PDB entry 7UM7 | electron microscopy, 2.75 A resolution | chains C and D of the 5 polymer chains in the assembly

Chain C:
Name: Guanine nucleotide-binding protein G(I)/G(S)/G(T) subunit beta-1
Source organism: Homo sapiens
UniProtKB: P62873 (GBB1_HUMAN); residue numbers follow UniProt; this construct covers 2-340
Sequence (339 residues; each row starts with the number of its first residue):
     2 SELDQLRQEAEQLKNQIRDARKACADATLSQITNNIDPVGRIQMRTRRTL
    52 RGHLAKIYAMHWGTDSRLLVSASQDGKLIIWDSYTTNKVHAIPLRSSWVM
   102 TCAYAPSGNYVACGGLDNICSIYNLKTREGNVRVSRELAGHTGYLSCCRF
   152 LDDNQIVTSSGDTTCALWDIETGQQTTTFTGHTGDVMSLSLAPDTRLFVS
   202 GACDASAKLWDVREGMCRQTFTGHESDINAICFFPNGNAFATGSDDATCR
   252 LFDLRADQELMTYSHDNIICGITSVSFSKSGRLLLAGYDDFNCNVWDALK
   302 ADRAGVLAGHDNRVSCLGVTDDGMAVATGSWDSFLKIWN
Disordered / not traced: 2
Swiss-Prot annotation at these positions:
  - modified residue: Ser2 (N-acetylserine), His266 (Phosphohistidine)
  - natural variant: Leu30 (L30F: In MRD42; uncertain significance), Arg52 (R52G: In MRD42), Gly64 (G64V: In MRD42), Asp76 (D76E: In MRD42; D76G: In MRD42), Gly77 (G77S: In MRD42), Lys78 (K78R: In MRD42), Ile80 (I80N: In MRD42; I80T: In MRD42), His91 (H91R: In MRD42; uncertain significance), Ala92 (A92T: In MRD42), Pro94 (P94S: In MRD42), Leu95 (L95P: In MRD42), Arg96 (R96L: In MRD42), 5 further natural variant entries in UniProt

Chain D:
Name: Guanine nucleotide-binding protein G(I)/G(S)/G(O) subunit gamma-2
Source organism: Homo sapiens
UniProtKB: P59768 (GBG2_HUMAN); residue numbers follow UniProt; this construct covers 1-71
Sequence (71 residues; row label = number of the first residue in the row):
     1 MASNNTASIAQARKLVEQLKMEANIDRIKVSKAAADLMAYCEAHAKEDPL
    51 LTPVPASENPFREKKFFCAIL
Disordered / not traced: 1-10, 62-71
Swiss-Prot annotation at these positions:
  - modified residue: Ala2 (N-acetylalanine), Cys68 (Cysteine methyl ester)
  - lipidation: Cys68 (S-geranylgeranyl cysteine)

How chain C and chain D interact:
Pairs across the interface - 51 pairs, chain C then chain D:
  Ala11(C) with Leu19(D)
  Leu14(C) with Leu19(D), hydrophobic; Lys20(D)
  Ile18(C) with Ala23(D), hydrophobic; Arg27(D)
  Ala24(C) with Lys29(D)
  Cys25(C) with Ile28(D), hydrogen bond (side chain-backbone); Lys29(D); Val30(D)
  Ala26(C) with Val30(D), hydrophobic
  Asp27(C) with Ser31(D), hydrogen bond
  Ala28(C) with Val30(D)
  Leu30(C) with Ala34(D), hydrophobic
  Ile33(C) with Ser31(D); Ala34(D), hydrophobic
  Ile37(C) with Met38(D), hydrophobic
  Ile43(C) with Leu50(D)
  Arg48(C) with Asn59(D)
  Arg49(C) with Phe61(D)
  Ser84(C) with Phe61(D)
  Tyr85(C) with Pro60(D); Phe61(D), hydrophobic
  Cys218(C) with Gln18(D), hydrogen bond (backbone-side chain); Glu22(D)
  Arg219(C) with Glu22(D)
  Thr221(C) with Glu22(D)
  Phe235(C) with Leu37(D), hydrophobic
  Pro236(C) with Tyr40(D)
  Asp254(C) with Ala33(D)
  Arg256(C) with Arg27(D); Ile28(D); Asp36(D), salt bridge
  Ala257(C) with Ile28(D)
  Asp258(C) with Ile25(D); Arg27(D), salt bridge
  Leu261(C) with Val30(D), hydrophobic
  Ser279(C) with Asp48(D)
  Lys280(C) with Glu47(D); Asp48(D)
  Ser281(C) with Cys41(D), hydrogen bond (backbone-side chain); His44(D); Asp48(D)
  Gly282(C) with Cys41(D)
  Arg283(C) with Cys41(D)
  Leu284(C) with Leu51(D), hydrophobic
  Asp323(C) with Pro49(D)
  Gly324(C) with Pro49(D); Leu50(D)
  Ala326(C) with Phe61(D), hydrophobic
  Asn340(C) with Asn59(D), hydrogen bond; Phe61(D)
Also at the interface, not in a pair above, chain C (51 interface residues in all): Leu7, Glu10, Lys15, Gln17, Ala21, Arg22, Val40, Gln220, Asn237, Ala240, Leu252, Gln259, Leu300, Met325, Ile338
Also at the interface, not in a pair above, chain D (33 interface residues in all): Ala12, Val16, Asp26, Glu42, Ala45, Glu58

In short:
51 residues of chain C and 33 residues of chain D are in contact; the contacts include 5 hydrogen bonds and 2
salt bridges. Polar pairs include Arg256(C)-Asp36(D), Asp258(C)-Arg27(D) and Cys25(C)-Ile28(D).
Chain C is Guanine nucleotide-binding protein G(I)/G(S)/G(T) subunit beta-1 and chain D is Guanine
nucleotide-binding protein G(I)/G(S)/G(O) subunit gamma-2, both from Homo sapiens; the structure, CryoEM
structure of Go-coupled 5-HT5AR in complex with Methylergometrine, was determined by electron microscopy
together with 7UM4, 7UM5 and 7UM6 from the same study.
